Entry 6X71 (X-ray diffraction, 1.78 A resolution); this record covers chains T and A of the 3 polymer chains in the assembly.

# Chain T
Molecule: 17-nt DNA strand
Sequence (17 nucleotides; numbered 1 to 17; the number before each row is that of its first residue):
     1 CATCGCTACCACACCCC

# Chain A
Name: DNA repair protein REV1
From: Saccharomyces cerevisiae
Notes: EC 2.7.7.-
Reference sequence: P12689 (REV1_YEAST); residues 305-746 here = UniProt positions 305-746
Sequence (442 residues; numbered 305 to 746; the number before each row is that of its first residue):
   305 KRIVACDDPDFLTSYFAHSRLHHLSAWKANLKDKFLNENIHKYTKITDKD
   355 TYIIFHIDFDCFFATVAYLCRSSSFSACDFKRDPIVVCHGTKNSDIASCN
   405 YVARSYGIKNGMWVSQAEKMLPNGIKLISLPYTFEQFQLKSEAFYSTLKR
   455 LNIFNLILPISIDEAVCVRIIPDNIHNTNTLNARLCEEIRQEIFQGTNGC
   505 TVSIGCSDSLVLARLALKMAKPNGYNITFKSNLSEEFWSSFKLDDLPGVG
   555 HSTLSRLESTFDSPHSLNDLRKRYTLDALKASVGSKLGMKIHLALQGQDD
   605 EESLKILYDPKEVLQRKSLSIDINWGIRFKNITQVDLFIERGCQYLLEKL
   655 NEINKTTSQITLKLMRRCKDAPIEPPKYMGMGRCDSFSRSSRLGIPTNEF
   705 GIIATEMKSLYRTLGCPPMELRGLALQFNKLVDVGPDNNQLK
Disordered / not traced: 305-306, 745-746
Bound ions: Mg2+ site 1: Asp-362, Asp-467, Glu-468 (together with 2'-deoxycytidine-5'-triphosphate) (shared with 2 residues of chain P); Mg2+ site 2: Asp-362, Phe-363, Asp-467 (together with 2'-deoxycytidine-5'-triphosphate, pyrophosphate) (shared with 1 residue of chain P); Mg2+ site 3: Asp-548, Leu-550 (shared with 1 residue of chain P)
Ligand contacts: 2'-deoxycytidine-5'-triphosphate / pyrophosphate: Arg-324, Leu-325, Leu-328, Asp-362, Phe-363, Asp-364, Cys-365, Phe-366, Phe-367, Ala-401, Ser-402, Tyr-405, Arg-408, Asn-414, Gly-415, Asp-467, Glu-468, Lys-525
UniProt features mapped onto this chain:
  - region (Interaction with target DNA): Tyr-319 to Ser-329, Thr-395 to Asn-397, Gly-554 to Thr-557, Arg-620 to Asn-628
  - binding site (dCTP): Arg-324, Asp-362 to Phe-366, Ser-402 to Arg-408, Asn-414, Asp-467
  - binding site (Mg(2+)): Asp-362, Phe-363, Asp-467, Glu-468
  - site (Interaction with target DNA): Lys-681, Ser-692, Ser-694
  - mutagenesis: Asp-467 to Glu-468 (Loss of dCTP transferase activity)

# How chain T and chain A interact
Contacting residue pairs - 59 pairs, chain T then chain A:
  DA2(T) with Ile-307(A), base contact; His-393(A), phosphate contact; Gly-394(A), phosphate contact; Thr-395(A), phosphate contact; Tyr-682(A), base contact
  DT3(T) with His-393(A), base contact; Gly-394(A), hydrogen bond to the base; Thr-395(A), hydrogen bond to the phosphate; Lys-396(A), hydrogen bond to the phosphate; Asn-397(A), hydrogen bond to the phosphate; Ser-398(A), phosphate contact; Trp-629(A), sugar contact; Lys-681(A), hydrogen bond to the phosphate; Tyr-682(A), sugar contact
  DC4(T) with Tyr-319(A), base contact; His-322(A), stacking on the base; Ser-323(A), hydrogen bond to the phosphate; His-393(A), phosphate contact; Ser-398(A), hydrogen bond to the phosphate; Asp-399(A), hydrogen bond to the phosphate; Trp-629(A), base contact; Lys-681(A), salt bridge to the phosphate
  DG5(T) with Tyr-319(A), sugar contact; Ser-323(A), hydrogen bond to the phosphate; Arg-324(A), salt bridge to the phosphate; Leu-325(A), hydrogen bond to the phosphate; Trp-417(A), base contact; Asn-628(A), base contact; Lys-681(A), base contact; Gly-684(A), base contact; Met-685(A), hydrogen bond to the base; Gly-686(A), hydrogen bond to the base
  DC6(T) with Tyr-319(A), hydrogen bond to the phosphate; Ser-323(A), sugar contact; Leu-325(A), sugar contact; His-326(A), hydrogen bond to the sugar; Ser-329(A), hydrogen bond to the base; Asp-626(A), phosphate contact; Ile-627(A), phosphate contact; Asn-628(A), hydrogen bond to the phosphate; Trp-629(A), phosphate contact
  DT7(T) with Phe-320(A), phosphate contact; His-326(A), salt bridge to the phosphate; Ser-329(A), hydrogen bond to the sugar; Ser-624(A), sugar contact; Ile-625(A), phosphate contact; Asp-626(A), hydrogen bond to the phosphate
  DA8(T) with Arg-620(A), salt bridge to the phosphate; Ser-622(A), sugar contact; Leu-623(A), phosphate contact; Ser-624(A), hydrogen bond to the phosphate
  DC9(T) with Gln-619(A), phosphate contact; Arg-620(A), phosphate contact; Lys-621(A), salt bridge to the phosphate; Ser-622(A), hydrogen bond to the phosphate
  DC10(T) with Glu-606(A), sugar contact
  DA11(T) with Lys-590(A), phosphate contact
  DC12(T) with Ser-589(A), hydrogen bond to the phosphate; Lys-590(A), hydrogen bond to the phosphate
Interface residues without a listed pair, chain A (40 interface residues in all): Ser-318, Lys-336, Gly-588, Val-617

# In short
The interface between chain T and chain A involves 11 residues on one side and 40 on the other; the contacts
include 22 hydrogen bonds, 5 salt bridges and 1 aromatic stacking contact. Among the polar pairs are
DT3(T)/Gly-394(A), DG5(T)/Met-685(A) and DG5(T)/Gly-686(A).
Chain T is a 17-nt DNA strand and chain A is DNA repair protein REV1 (Saccharomyces cerevisiae); the
structure, Rev1 Mg2+-facilitated Intermediate complex with reactant dCTP and product dCMP, was determined by
X-ray diffraction, deposited together with 6X6Z, 6X70, 6X72, 6X73, 6X74, 6X75, 6X76 and 6X77.
